Entry 5NOK (X-ray diffraction, 2.24 A resolution); this record covers chain A.

# Chain A
Name: Baccell_00875
Organism: Bacteroides cellulosilyticus DSM 14838
UniProt: E2N9D0 (E2N9D0_9BACE); residues 1-694 here = UniProt positions 1-694
Chain sequence (694 residues; row label = number of the first residue in the row):
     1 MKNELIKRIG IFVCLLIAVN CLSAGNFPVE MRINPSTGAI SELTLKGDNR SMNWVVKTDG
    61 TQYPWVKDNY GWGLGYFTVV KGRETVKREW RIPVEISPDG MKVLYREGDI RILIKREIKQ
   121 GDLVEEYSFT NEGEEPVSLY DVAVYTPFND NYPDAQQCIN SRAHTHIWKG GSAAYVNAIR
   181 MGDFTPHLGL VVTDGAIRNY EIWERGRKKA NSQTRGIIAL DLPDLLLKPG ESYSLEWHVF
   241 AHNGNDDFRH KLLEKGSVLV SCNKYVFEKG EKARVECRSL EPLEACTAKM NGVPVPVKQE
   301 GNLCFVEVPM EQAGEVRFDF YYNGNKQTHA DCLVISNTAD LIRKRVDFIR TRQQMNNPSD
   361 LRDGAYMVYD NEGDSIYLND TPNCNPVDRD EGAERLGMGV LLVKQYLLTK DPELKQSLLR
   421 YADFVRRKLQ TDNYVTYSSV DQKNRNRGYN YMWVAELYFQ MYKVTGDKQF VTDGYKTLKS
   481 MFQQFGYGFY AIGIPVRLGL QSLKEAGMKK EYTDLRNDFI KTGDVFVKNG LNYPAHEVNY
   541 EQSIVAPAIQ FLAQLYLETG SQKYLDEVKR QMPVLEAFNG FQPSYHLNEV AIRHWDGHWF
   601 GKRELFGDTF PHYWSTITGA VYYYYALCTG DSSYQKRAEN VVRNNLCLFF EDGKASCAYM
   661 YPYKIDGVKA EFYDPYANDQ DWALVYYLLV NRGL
Disordered / not traced: 1-21, 534-538
Modified / non-standard residues: Mse1 (selenomethionine); Mse31, Mse52, Mse101, Mse181, Mse290, Mse310, Mse355, Mse367, Mse398, Mse452, Mse461, Mse481, Mse508, Mse572, Mse660 (selenomethionine; parent Met)
Reported in the primary citation:
  - conformationally variable residues (loop rearrangement): His536, Glu537
  - mutagenesis - E537Q, R593A, D596A, D596N, W599A: decreased catalytic activity
  - mutagenesis - Y613F: abolished catalytic activity
  - catalytic residues: Tyr613
  - catalytic residues: Arg447, Arg593 (proposed by the authors, not directly observed)

# Summary
The paper reports catalytic residues Tyr613, Arg447 and Arg593; E537Q, R593A and D596A, among others, reduce
catalytic activity; 6 substitutions were tested in all.
Chain A is Baccell_00875 (Bacteroides cellulosilyticus DSM 14838); the structure, Polysaccharide Lyase
BACCELL_00875, was determined by X-ray diffraction together with 5NO8 and 5NOA from the same study.
